PDB entry 1H8E | X-ray diffraction, 2.00 A resolution | chains G and I of the 9 polymer chains in the assembly

[Chain G]
Molecule: Bovine mitochondrial F1-atpase
From: Bos taurus
Notes: EC 3.6.1.34
UniProtKB: P05631 (ATPG_BOVIN); residues 1-272 here correspond to UniProt positions 26-297 (UniProt number = residue number + 25)
Sequence (272 residues; row label = number of the first residue in the row):
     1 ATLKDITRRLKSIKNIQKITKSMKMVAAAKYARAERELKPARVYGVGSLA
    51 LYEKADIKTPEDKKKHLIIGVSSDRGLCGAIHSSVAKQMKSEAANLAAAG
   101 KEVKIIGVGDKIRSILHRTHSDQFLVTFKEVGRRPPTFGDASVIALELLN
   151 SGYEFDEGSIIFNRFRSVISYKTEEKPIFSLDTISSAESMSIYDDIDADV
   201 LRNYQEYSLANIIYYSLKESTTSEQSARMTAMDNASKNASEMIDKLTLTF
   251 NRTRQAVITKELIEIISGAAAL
Unresolved in the structure: 58-66, 97-100, 118-126, 151-156
From the paper describing this entry:
  - conformationally variable residues (domain motion): N234 to D244

[Chain I]
Molecule: Bovine mitochondrial F1-atpase
From: Bos taurus
Notes: EC 3.6.1.34
UniProtKB: P05632 (ATPE_BOVIN); residue numbers follow UniProt; this construct covers 1-50
Sequence (50 residues; numbered 1 to 50; the number before each row is that of its first residue):
     1 VAYWRQAGLSYIRYSQICAKAVRDALKTEFKANAMKTSGSTIKIVKVKKE
Unresolved in the structure: 26-36, 48-50

[Interface between chain G and chain I]
Residue-residue contacts (36; chain G residue first):
  R113(G) - V45(I)
  R113(G) - V47(I)
  T127(G) - K43(I)
  T127(G) - I44(I)
  T127(G) - V45(I)  hydrogen bond (side chain-backbone)
  F128(G) - I42(I)  hydrophobic
  F128(G) - K43(I)
  F128(G) - I44(I)  hydrophobic
  K129(G) - I42(I)
  K129(G) - K43(I)  hydrogen bond (backbone-backbone)
  K129(G) - V45(I)
  E130(G) - T41(I)
  T137(G) - T37(I)
  T137(G) - G39(I)  hydrogen bond (side chain-backbone)
  G139(G) - G39(I)
  D140(G) - S40(I)
  D140(G) - T41(I)  hydrogen bond (side chain-backbone)
  D140(G) - I42(I)  hydrogen bond (side chain-backbone)
  S142(G) - I12(I)
  S142(G) - Q16(I)  hydrogen bond
  V143(G) - S40(I)
  V143(G) - I42(I)  hydrophobic
  V143(G) - I44(I)  hydrophobic
  L146(G) - Q16(I)
  E147(G) - I44(I)
  N203(G) - W4(I)
  N203(G) - R5(I)  hydrogen bond
  N203(G) - Y11(I)
  E206(G) - R5(I)  salt bridge
  E206(G) - S10(I)
  E206(G) - Y11(I)  hydrogen bond (side chain-backbone)
  E206(G) - I12(I)
  Y207(G) - Y11(I)  hydrophobic
  Y207(G) - I12(I)  hydrophobic
  Y207(G) - S15(I)
  A210(G) - I12(I)  hydrophobic
Also at the interface, not in a pair above, chain G (19 interface residues in all): V131, I144, R202
Also at the interface, not in a pair above, chain I (17 interface residues in all): S38

[Summary]
19 residues of chain G face 17 of chain I across their interface, with 8 hydrogen bonds and 1 salt bridge.
Among the polar pairs are E206(G)-R5(I), T127(G)-V45(I) and T137(G)-G39(I). The paper reports conformational
variability at N234(G).
Chain G is Bovine mitochondrial F1-atpase and chain I is Bovine mitochondrial F1-atpase, both from Bos taurus;
the structure, (ADP.AlF4)2(ADP.SO4) bovine F1-ATPase (all three catalytic sites occupied), was determined by
X-ray diffraction.
